PDB entry 8B7B | X-ray diffraction, 2.25 A resolution | chains B and E of the 6 polymer chains in the assembly

# Chain B
Protein: Tubulin beta-2B chain
From: Bos taurus
UniProt: Q6B856 (TBB2B_BOVIN); the author numbering skips numbers that UniProt does not, so the offset changes along the chain: 1-42 = UniProt 1-42; 45-360 = UniProt 43-358; 369-455 = UniProt 359-445
Sequence (445 residues; numbered 1 to 455; 10 numbers in that range are skipped by the numbering (no residue carries them; nothing is unmodelled there); the number before each row is that of its first residue):
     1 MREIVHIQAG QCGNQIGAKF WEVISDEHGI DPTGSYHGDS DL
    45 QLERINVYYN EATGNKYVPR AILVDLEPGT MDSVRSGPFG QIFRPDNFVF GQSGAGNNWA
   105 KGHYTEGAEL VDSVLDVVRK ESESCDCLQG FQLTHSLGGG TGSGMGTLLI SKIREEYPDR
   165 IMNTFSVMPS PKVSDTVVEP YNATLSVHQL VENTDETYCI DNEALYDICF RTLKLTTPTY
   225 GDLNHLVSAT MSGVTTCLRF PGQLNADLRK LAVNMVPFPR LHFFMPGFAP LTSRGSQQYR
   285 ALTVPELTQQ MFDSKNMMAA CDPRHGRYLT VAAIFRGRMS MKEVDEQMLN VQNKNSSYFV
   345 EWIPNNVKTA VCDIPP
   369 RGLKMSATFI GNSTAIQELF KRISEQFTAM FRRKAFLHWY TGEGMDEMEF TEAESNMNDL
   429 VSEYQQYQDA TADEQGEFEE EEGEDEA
Disordered / not traced: 278-281, 440-455
Ion coordination: Mg2+: Gln11 (together with GDP); Ca2+ near Glu113 (its only coordinating residue here)
Residues lining bound ligands: GDP (guanosine-5'-diphosphate): Gly10, Gln11, Cys12, Gln15, Ile16, Asp69, Asn101, Ser140, Gly142, Gly143, Gly144, Thr145, Gly146, Ser147, Val171, Pro173, Val177, Asp179, Glu183, Asn206, Leu209, Tyr224, Leu227, Asn228
UniProt features mapped onto this chain:
  - motif: Met1 to Ile4 (MREI motif)
  - binding site (GTP): Gln11, Glu71, Ser140, Gly144, Thr145, Gly146, Asn206, Asn228
  - binding site (Mg(2+)): Glu71
  - modified residue: Ser40 (Phosphoserine), Thr57 (Phosphothreonine), Lys60 (N6-acetyllysine), Ser174 (Phosphoserine), Thr287 (Phosphothreonine), Thr292 (Phosphothreonine), Arg320 (Omega-N-methylarginine), Glu448 (5-glutamyl polyglutamate)
  - cross-link (Glycyl lysine isopeptide (Lys-Gly)): Lys60 (interchain with G-Cter in ubiquitin), Lys326 (interchain with G-Cter in ubiquitin)
What the authors report for this chain:
  - binding site for the ligand PX0: Gly100, Asn101, Asn102, Lys105, Val181

# Chain E
Protein: Stathmin-4
From: Rattus norvegicus
UniProt: P63043 (STMN4_RAT); residues 5-145 here correspond to UniProt positions 49-189 (UniProt number = residue number + 44)
Sequence (143 residues; row label = number of the first residue in the row):
     3 MADMEVIELN KCTSGQSFEV ILKPPSFDGV PEFNASLPRR RDPSLEEIQK KLEAAEERRK
    63 YQEAELLKHL AEKREHEREV IQKAIEENNN FIKMAKEKLA QKMESNKENR EAHLAAMLER
   123 LQEKDKHAEE VRKNKELKEE ASR
Disordered / not traced: 3-5, 29-43, 144-145
Differences from the reference sequence: initiating methionine (3); expression tag (4)
Ion coordination: Ca2+ near Asp44 (its only coordinating residue here)
UniProt features mapped onto this chain:
  - modified residue: Ser46 (Phosphoserine)

# How chain B and chain E interact
Pairs across the interface (25):
  His107(B) - Lys75(E)  hydrogen bond
  Tyr108(B) - His78(E)  hydrogen bond
  Tyr108(B) - Glu79(E)
  Tyr108(B) - Val82(E)  hydrophobic
  Tyr108(B) - Ile83(E)
  Leu152(B) - Glu79(E)
  Ser155(B) - Leu72(E)
  Ser155(B) - Lys75(E)
  Ser155(B) - Arg76(E)  hydrogen bond
  Lys156(B) - Arg76(E)
  Lys156(B) - Glu79(E)  salt bridge
  Arg158(B) - Leu68(E)
  Glu159(B) - Leu69(E)
  Glu159(B) - Leu72(E)
  Glu159(B) - Arg76(E)  salt bridge
  Gln193(B) - Lys75(E)
  Glu196(B) - His71(E)  salt bridge
  Thr409(B) - Glu89(E)
  Glu411(B) - Val82(E)
  Glu411(B) - Ala86(E)
  Gly412(B) - Val82(E)
  Gly412(B) - Lys85(E)
  Gly412(B) - Ala86(E)
  Met413(B) - Val82(E)
  Glu417(B) - His78(E)  salt bridge
Also at the interface, not in a pair above, chain B (17 interface residues in all): Thr109, Pro162, Gly410
Also at the interface, not in a pair above, chain E (15 interface residues in all): Glu65, Ala73

# Overview
Chain B and chain E form an interface of 17 and 15 residues respectively, with 3 hydrogen bonds and 4 salt
bridges. Among the polar pairs are Lys156(B)-Glu79(E), Glu159(B)-Arg76(E) and Glu196(B)-His71(E). Ligands of
chain B: GDP. The paper reports a binding site for the ligand PX0 at Gly100(B), Asn101(B) and Asn102(B) among
others.
Chain B is Tubulin beta-2B chain (Bos taurus) and chain E is Stathmin-4 (Rattus norvegicus); the structure,
Tubulin - maytansinoid - 6 complex, was determined by X-ray diffraction together with 8B7A and 8B7C from the
same study.
